Entry 7AI6 (electron microscopy, 6.90 A resolution (low resolution: residue-level contacts below are approximate; hydrogen-bond / salt-bridge calls are withheld)); this record covers chains A and C of the 4 polymer chains in the assembly.

[Chain A]
Protein: DNA mismatch repair protein MutS
Organism: Escherichia coli (strain K12)
Reference sequence: P23909 (MUTS_ECOLI); residues 1-853 here = UniProt positions 1-853
Chain sequence (853 residues; each row starts with the number of its first residue):
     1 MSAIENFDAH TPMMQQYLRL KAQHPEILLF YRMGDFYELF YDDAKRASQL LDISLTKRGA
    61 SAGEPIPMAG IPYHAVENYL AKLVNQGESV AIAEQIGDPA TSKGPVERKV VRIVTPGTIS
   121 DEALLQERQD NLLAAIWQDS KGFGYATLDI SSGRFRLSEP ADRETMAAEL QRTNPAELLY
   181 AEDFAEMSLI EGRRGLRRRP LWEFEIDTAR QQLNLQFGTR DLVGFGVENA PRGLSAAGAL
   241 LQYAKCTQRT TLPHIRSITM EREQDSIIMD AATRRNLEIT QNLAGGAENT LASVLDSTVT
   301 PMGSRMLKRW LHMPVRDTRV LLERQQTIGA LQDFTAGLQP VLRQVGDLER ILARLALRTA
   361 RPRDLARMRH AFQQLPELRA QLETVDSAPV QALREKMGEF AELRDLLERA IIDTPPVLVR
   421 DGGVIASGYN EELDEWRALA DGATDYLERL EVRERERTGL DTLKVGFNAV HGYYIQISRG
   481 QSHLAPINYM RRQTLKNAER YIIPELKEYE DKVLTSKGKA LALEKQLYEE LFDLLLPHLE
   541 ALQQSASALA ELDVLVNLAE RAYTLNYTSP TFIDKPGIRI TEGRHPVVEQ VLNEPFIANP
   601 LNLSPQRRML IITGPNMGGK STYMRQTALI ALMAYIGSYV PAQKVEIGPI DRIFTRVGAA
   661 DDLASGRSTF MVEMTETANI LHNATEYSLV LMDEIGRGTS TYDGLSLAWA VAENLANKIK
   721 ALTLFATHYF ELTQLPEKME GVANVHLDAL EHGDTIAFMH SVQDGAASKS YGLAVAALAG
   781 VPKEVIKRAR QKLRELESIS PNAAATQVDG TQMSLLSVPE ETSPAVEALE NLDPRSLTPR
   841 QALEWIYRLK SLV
Not modelled in the structure: 1, 659-669, 801-853
Differences from the reference sequence: engineered mutation Ala93 (Cys in P23909), Ser235 (Cys in P23909), Ala239 (Cys in P23909), Cys246 (Asp in P23909), Ser297 (Cys in P23909), Ser569 (Cys in P23909), Val711 (Cys in P23909), Arg835 (Asp in P23909)
Small-molecule neighbours: ADP (adenosine-5'-diphosphate): Val588, Leu592, Phe596, Ile597, Asn599, Pro615, Asn616, Met617, Gly618, Gly619, Lys620, Ser621, Thr622, His760
Swiss-Prot annotation at these positions:
  - binding site (ATP): Gly614 to Ser621

[Chain C]
Molecule: 25-nt DNA strand
Sequence (25 nucleotides; each row starts with the number of its first residue):
    16 GGATCATCGA GGATCGAGCT CGGTG

[How chain A and chain C interact]
Contacting residue pairs - 24 pairs, chain A then chain C:
  Thr11(A) - DC34(C)
  Thr11(A) - DT35(C)
  Pro12(A) - DC34(C)
  Met13(A) - DG33(C)
  Met13(A) - DC34(C)
  Met33(A) - DG31(C)
  Met33(A) - DG33(C)
  Gly34(A) - DG31(C)
  Gly34(A) - DA32(C)
  Asp35(A) - DC30(C)
  Asp35(A) - DG31(C)
  Phe36(A) - DC30(C)
  Phe36(A) - DG31(C)
  Glu38(A) - DG31(C)
  Arg58(A) - DG33(C)
  Ser61(A) - DT35(C)
  Gln95(A) - DA32(C)
  Gln95(A) - DG33(C)
  Pro99(A) - DA32(C)
  Pro105(A) - DC34(C)
  Val106(A) - DG33(C)
  Arg108(A) - DA32(C)
  Arg108(A) - DG33(C)
  Val470(A) - DT29(C)
Also at the interface, not in a pair above, chain A (17 interface residues in all): Gly59

[Overview]
Chain A and chain C form an interface of 17 and 7 residues respectively. Ligands of chain A: ADP. From
UniProt: 8 ATP-binding residues on chain A.
Here chain A is DNA mismatch repair protein MutS (Escherichia coli (strain K12)) and chain C is a 25-nt DNA
strand. Entry 7AI6 (MutS in mismatch bound state) was determined by electron microscopy, deposited together
with 7AI5, 7AI7, 7AIB and 7AIC.
